Entry 7TKJ (electron microscopy, 7.50 A resolution (low resolution: residue-level contacts below are approximate; hydrogen-bond / salt-bridge calls are withheld)); this record covers chains A and E of the 27 polymer chains in the assembly.

== Chain A ==
Name: ATP synthase subunit alpha
From: Saccharomyces cerevisiae
Reference sequence: P07251 (ATPA_YEAST); residues 1-510 here correspond to UniProt positions 36-545 (UniProt number = residue number + 35)
Sequence (510 residues; row label = number of the first residue in the row):
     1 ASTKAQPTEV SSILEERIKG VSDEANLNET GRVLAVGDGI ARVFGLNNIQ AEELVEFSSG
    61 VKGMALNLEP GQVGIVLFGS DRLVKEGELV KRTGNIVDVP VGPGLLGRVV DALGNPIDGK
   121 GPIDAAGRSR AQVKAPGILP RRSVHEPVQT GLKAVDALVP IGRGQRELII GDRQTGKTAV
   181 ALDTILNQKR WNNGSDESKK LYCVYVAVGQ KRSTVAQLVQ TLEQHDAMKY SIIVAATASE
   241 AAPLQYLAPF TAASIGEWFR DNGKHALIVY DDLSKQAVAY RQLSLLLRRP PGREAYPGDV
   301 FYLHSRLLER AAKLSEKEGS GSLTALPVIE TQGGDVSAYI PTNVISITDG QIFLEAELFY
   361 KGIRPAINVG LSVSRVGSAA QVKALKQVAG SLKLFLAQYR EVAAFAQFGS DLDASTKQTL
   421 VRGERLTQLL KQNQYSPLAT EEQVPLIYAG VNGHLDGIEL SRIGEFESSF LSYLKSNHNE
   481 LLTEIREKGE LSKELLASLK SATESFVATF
Disordered / not traced: 1-8, 510
Swiss-Prot annotation at these positions:
  - binding site (ATP): Gly171 to Thr178
  - site: Ser372 (Required for activity)
  - modified residue (Phosphoserine): Ser22, Ser143

== Chain E ==
Name: ATP synthase subunit beta
From: Saccharomyces cerevisiae
Notes: EC 7.1.2.2
Reference sequence: P00830 (ATPB_YEAST); residues 1-478 here correspond to UniProt positions 34-511 (UniProt number = residue number + 33)
Sequence (478 residues; each row starts with the number of its first residue):
     1 ASAAQSTPIT GKVTAVIGAI VDVHFEQSEL PAILNALEIK TPQGKLVLEV AQHLGENTVR
    61 TIAMDGTEGL VRGEKVLDTG GPISVPVGRE TLGRIINVIG EPIDERGPIK SKLRKPIHAD
   121 PPSFAEQSTS AEILETGIKV VDLLAPYARG GKIGLFGGAG VGKTVFIQEL INNIAKAHGG
   181 FSVFTGVGER TREGNDLYRE MKETGVINLE GESKVALVFG QMNEPPGARA RVALTGLTIA
   241 EYFRDEEGQD VLLFIDNIFR FTQAGSEVSA LLGRIPSAVG YQPTLATDMG LLQERITTTK
   301 KGSVTSVQAV YVPADDLTDP APATTFAHLD ATTVLSRGIS ELGIYPAVDP LDSKSRLLDA
   361 AVVGQEHYDV ASKVQETLQT YKSLQDIIAI LGMDELSEQD KLTVERARKI QRFLSQPFAV
   421 AEVFTGIPGK LVRLKDTVAS FKAVLEGKYD NIPEHAFYMV GGIEDVVAKA EKLAAEAN
Disordered / not traced: 1-5, 476-478
Swiss-Prot annotation at these positions:
  - binding site (ATP): Gly157 to Thr164
  - modified residue: Thr79 (Phosphothreonine), Thr204 (Phosphothreonine), Ser340 (Phosphoserine)

== How chain A and chain E interact ==
Pairs across the interface - 14 pairs, chain A then chain E:
  Ile49(A) - Leu70(E)
  Ile49(A) - Val71(E)
  Ile49(A) - Arg72(E)
  Gln50(A) - Leu70(E)
  Ala51(A) - Gly69(E)
  Ala51(A) - Leu70(E)
  Leu68(A) - Ala15(E)
  Leu68(A) - Val16(E)
  Pro70(A) - Thr14(E)
  Gly298(A) - Glu267(E)
  Arg306(A) - Asn223(E)
  Arg375(A) - Gly160(E)
  Gly377(A) - Val423(E)
  Phe405(A) - Ala389(E)
Other interface residues (no listed pair), chain A (19 interface residues in all): Asn47, Asn48, Asn67, Glu69, Pro290, Arg293, Ser305, Ser374, Ser378
Other interface residues (no listed pair), chain E (16 interface residues in all): Ile17, Glu68, Ala270, Gly280

== In short ==
19 residues of chain A face 16 of chain E across their interface. Curated annotation (UniProt) lists 8
ATP-binding residues on chain A; 8 ATP-binding residues on chain E.
Chain A is ATP synthase subunit alpha and chain E is ATP synthase subunit beta, both from Saccharomyces
cerevisiae; the structure, Yeast ATP synthase State 2catalytic(d) with 10 mM ATP backbone model, was
determined by electron microscopy, deposited together with 7TJS, 7TJT, 7TJU, 7TJV, 7TJW, 7TJX and 30 further
entries.
